Entry 8JPC (electron microscopy, 3.07 A resolution); this record covers chains G and Q of the 4 polymer chains in the assembly.

== Chain G ==
Name: Beta-adrenergic receptor kinase 1
From: Bos taurus
Notes: EC 2.7.11.15
UniProt: P21146 (ARBK1_BOVIN); residues 2-689 here = UniProt positions 2-689
Chain sequence (688 residues; row label = number of the first residue in the row):
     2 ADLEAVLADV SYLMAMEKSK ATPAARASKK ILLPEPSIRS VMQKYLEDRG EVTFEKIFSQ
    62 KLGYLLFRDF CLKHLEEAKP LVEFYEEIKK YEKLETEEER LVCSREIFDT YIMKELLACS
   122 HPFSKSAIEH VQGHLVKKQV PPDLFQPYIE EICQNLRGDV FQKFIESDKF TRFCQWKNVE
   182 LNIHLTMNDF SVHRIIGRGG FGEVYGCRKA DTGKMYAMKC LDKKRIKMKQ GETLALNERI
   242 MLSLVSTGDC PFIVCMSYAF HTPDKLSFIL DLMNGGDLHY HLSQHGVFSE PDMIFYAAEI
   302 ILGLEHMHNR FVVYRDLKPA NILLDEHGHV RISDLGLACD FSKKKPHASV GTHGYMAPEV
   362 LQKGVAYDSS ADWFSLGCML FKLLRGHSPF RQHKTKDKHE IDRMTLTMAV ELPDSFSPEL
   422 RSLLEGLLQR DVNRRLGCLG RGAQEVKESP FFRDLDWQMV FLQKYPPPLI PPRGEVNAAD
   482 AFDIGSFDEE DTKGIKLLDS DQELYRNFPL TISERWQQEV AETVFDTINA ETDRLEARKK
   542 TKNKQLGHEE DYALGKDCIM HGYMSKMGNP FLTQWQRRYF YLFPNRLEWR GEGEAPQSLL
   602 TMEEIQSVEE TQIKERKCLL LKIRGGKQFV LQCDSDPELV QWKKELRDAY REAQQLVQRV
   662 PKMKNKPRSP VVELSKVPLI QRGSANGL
Disordered / not traced: 660-689
Differences from the reference sequence: engineered mutation Pro292 (Ala in P21146), Ile295 (Arg in P21146), Asp455 (Ser in P21146)
Residues lining bound ligands:
  - SRW (2-[{2-(1-fluorocyclopropyl)-4-[4-(2-methoxyphenyl)piperidin-1-yl]quinazolin-6-yl}(methyl)amino]ethan-1-ol): Leu4, Glu5, Leu8
  - staurosporine (STU): Ile197, Gly198, Arg199, Val205, Ala218, Lys220, Val255, Leu271, Asp272, Leu273, Met274, Asn275, Gly277, Asp278, Ala321, Asn322, Leu324, Ser334, Asp335, Asn478, Ala479

== Chain Q ==
Name: Guanine nucleotide-binding protein G(q) subunit alpha
From: Homo sapiens
UniProt: P50148 (GNAQ_HUMAN); numbering as in UniProt (aligned over 37-359)
Chain sequence (353 residues; row label = number of the first residue in the row):
     7 MGCTLSAEDK AAVERSKMID RNLREDGERS RRELKLLLLG TGESGKSTFI KQMRIIHGSG
    67 YSDEDKRGFT KLVYQNIFTA MQAMIRAMDT LKIPYKYEHN KAHAQLVREV DVEKVSAFEN
   127 PYVDAIKSLW NDPGIQECYD RRREYQLSDS TKYYLNDLDR VADPAYLPTQ QDVLRVRVPT
   187 TGIIEYPFDL QSVIFRMVDV GGQRSERRKW IHCFENVTSI MFLVALSEYD QVLVESDNEN
   247 RMEESKALFR TIITYPWFQN SSVILFLNKK DLLEEKIMYS HLVDYFPEYD GPQRDAQAAR
   307 EFILKMFVDL NPDSDKIIYS HFTCATDTEN IRFVFAAVKD TILQLNLKEY NLV
Disordered / not traced: 7-37, 355-359
Differences from the reference sequence: initiating methionine (7); expression tag (8-36)
Metal / ion sites: Mg2+: Ser53, Thr186 (together with GDP)
Residues lining bound ligands:
  - tetrafluoroaluminate (ALF): Gly48, Glu49, Lys52, Ser53, Arg183, Val184, Pro185, Thr186, Val206, Gly207, Gly208, Gln209
  - GDP (guanosine-5'-diphosphate): Gly48, Glu49, Ser50, Gly51, Lys52, Ser53, Thr54, Asp155, Ser156, Leu180, Arg181, Val182, Arg183, Thr186, Asn274, Lys275, Asp277, Leu278, Cys330, Ala331, Thr332

== Chain G / chain Q interface ==
Pairs across the interface - 23 pairs, chain G then chain Q:
  Arg106(G) - Phe220(Q)
  Arg106(G) - Tyr261(Q)
  Arg106(G) - Trp263(Q)
  Phe109(G) - Tyr261(Q)  hydrophobic
  Phe109(G) - Trp263(Q)  hydrophobic
  Asp110(G) - Ile217(Q)
  Asp110(G) - Tyr261(Q)  hydrogen bond
  Met114(G) - Thr257(Q)
  Met114(G) - Tyr261(Q)  hydrophobic
  Lys115(G) - Arg214(Q)  hydrogen bond (side chain-backbone)
  Lys115(G) - Ile217(Q)
  Glu116(G) - Arg214(Q)  salt bridge
  Leu117(G) - Thr257(Q)
  Leu118(G) - Arg213(Q)  hydrogen bond (backbone-side chain)
  Leu118(G) - Trp216(Q)  hydrophobic
  Leu118(G) - Leu254(Q)  hydrophobic
  Ala119(G) - Arg214(Q)
  Ser121(G) - Arg214(Q)
  Glu130(G) - Arg256(Q)  salt bridge
  Gln133(G) - Thr260(Q)  hydrogen bond
  Leu136(G) - Pro262(Q)
  Leu136(G) - Trp263(Q)  hydrophobic
  Val137(G) - Pro262(Q)  hydrophobic
Also at the interface, not in a pair above, chain G (15 interface residues in all): Cys120
Also at the interface, not in a pair above, chain Q (13 interface residues in all): Arg210

== In short ==
15 residues of chain G face 13 of chain Q across their interface; the contacts include 4 hydrogen bonds and 2
salt bridges. Polar pairs include Glu116(G)-Arg214(Q), Glu130(G)-Arg256(Q) and Asp110(G)-Tyr261(Q). Ligands of
chain G: compound SRW and staurosporine. Ligands of chain Q: GDP and tetrafluoroaluminate.
Chain G is Beta-adrenergic receptor kinase 1 (Bos taurus) and chain Q is Guanine nucleotide-binding protein
G(q) subunit alpha (Homo sapiens); the structure, cryo-EM structure of NTSR1-GRK2-Galpha(q) complexes 2, was
determined by electron microscopy, deposited together with 8JPB, 8JPD, 8JPE and 8JPF.
